8RD4 - chains F and Y of the 6 polymer chains in the assembly; structure by electron microscopy, 3.58 A resolution.

Chain F:
Molecule: X-ray repair cross-complementing protein 5
Source organism: Homo sapiens
Notes: EC 3.6.4.-
UniProt: P13010 (XRCC5_HUMAN); residues 1-732 here = UniProt positions 1-732
Chain sequence (732 residues; each row starts with the number of its first residue):
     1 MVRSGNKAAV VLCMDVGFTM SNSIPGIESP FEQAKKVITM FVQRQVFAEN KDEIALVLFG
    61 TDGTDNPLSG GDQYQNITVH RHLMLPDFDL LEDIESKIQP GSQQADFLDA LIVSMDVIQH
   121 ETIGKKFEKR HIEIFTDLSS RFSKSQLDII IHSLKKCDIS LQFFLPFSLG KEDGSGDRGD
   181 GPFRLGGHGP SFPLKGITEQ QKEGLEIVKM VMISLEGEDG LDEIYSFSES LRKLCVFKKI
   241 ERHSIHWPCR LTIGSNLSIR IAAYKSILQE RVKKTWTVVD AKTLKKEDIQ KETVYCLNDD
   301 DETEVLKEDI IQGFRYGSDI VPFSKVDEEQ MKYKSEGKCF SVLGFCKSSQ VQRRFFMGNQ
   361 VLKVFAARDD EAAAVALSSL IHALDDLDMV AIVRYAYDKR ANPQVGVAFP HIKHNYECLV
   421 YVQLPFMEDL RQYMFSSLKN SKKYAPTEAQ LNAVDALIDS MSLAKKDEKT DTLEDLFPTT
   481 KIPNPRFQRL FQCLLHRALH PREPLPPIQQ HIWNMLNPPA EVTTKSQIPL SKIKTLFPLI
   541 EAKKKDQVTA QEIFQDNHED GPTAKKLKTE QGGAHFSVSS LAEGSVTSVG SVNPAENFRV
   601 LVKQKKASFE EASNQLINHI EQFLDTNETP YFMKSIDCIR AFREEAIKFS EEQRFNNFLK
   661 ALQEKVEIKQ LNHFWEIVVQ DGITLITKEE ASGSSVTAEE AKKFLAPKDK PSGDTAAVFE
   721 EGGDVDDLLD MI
Disordered / not traced: 1-5, 559-732
UniProt features mapped onto this chain:
  - region: Leu-138 to Leu-165 (Leucine-zipper)
  - motif: Glu-720 to Leu-728 (EEXXXDL motif)
  - modified residue: Lys-144 (N6-acetyllysine), Ser-255 (Phosphoserine), Ser-258 (Phosphoserine), Lys-265 (N6-acetyllysine), Ser-318 (Phosphoserine), Lys-332 (N6-acetyllysine), Thr-535 (Phosphothreonine), Ser-577 (Phosphoserine), Ser-579 (Phosphoserine), Ser-580 (Phosphoserine), Lys-660 (N6-acetyllysine), Lys-665 (N6-acetyllysine), Thr-715 (Phosphothreonine)
  - cross-link (Glycyl lysine isopeptide (Lys-Gly)): Lys-195 (interchain with G-Cter in SUMO2), Lys-532 (interchain with G-Cter in SUMO2), Lys-534 (interchain with G-Cter in SUMO2), Lys-566 (interchain with G-Cter in SUMO2), Lys-568 (interchain with G-Cter in SUMO2), Lys-669 (interchain with G-Cter in SUMO2), Lys-688 (interchain with G-Cter in SUMO2)
  - mutagenesis: Glu-720 to Glu-721 (Abolishes interaction with PRKDC and its recruitment to sites of DNA damage), Asp-726 to Asp-727 (Abolishes interaction with PRKDC and its recruitment to sites of DNA damage)

Chain Y:
Molecule: 100-nt DNA strand
Sequence (100 nucleotides; row label = number of the first residue in the row):
   215 GCGTGAGCTA ATCTATGTGA GACTGATGTT AACCCTAACC CTAACCCTAA CCCTAACCCT
   275 AACCCTAACC CTAACCCTAA GAGACAATAG AATATAGACG
Disordered / not traced: 256-314

How chain F and chain Y interact:
Pairs across the interface - 14 pairs, chain F then chain Y:
  Pro-248(F) with DT243(Y), phosphate contact
  Arg-271(F) with DG235(Y), phosphate contact
  Lys-274(F) with DA236(Y), phosphate contact
  Thr-275(F) with DA236(Y), hydrogen bond to the phosphate
  Trp-276(F) with DA236(Y), hydrogen bond to the phosphate
  Lys-338(F) with DG242(Y), phosphate contact; DT243(Y), salt bridge to the phosphate
  Asp-398(F) with DG242(Y), sugar contact
  Lys-399(F) with DT241(Y), phosphate contact; DG242(Y), phosphate contact
  Arg-400(F) with DG239(Y), base contact; DT241(Y), sugar contact
  Arg-431(F) with DT232(Y), salt bridge to the phosphate
  Arg-486(F) with DG235(Y), salt bridge to the phosphate
Interface residues without a listed pair, chain Y (11 interface residues in all): DG231, DA234, DC237, DA240

Summary:
The chain F/chain Y interface involves 11 residues from each chain; the contacts include 2 hydrogen bonds and
3 salt bridges. Among the polar pairs are Thr-275(F)/DA236(Y), Trp-276(F)/DA236(Y) and Lys-338(F)/DT243(Y).
UniProt lists 4 mutagenesis sites on chain F.
Chain F is X-ray repair cross-complementing protein 5 (Homo sapiens) and chain Y is a 100-nt DNA strand; the
structure, Telomeric RAP1:DNA-PK complex, was determined by electron microscopy.
